7OI0 - chains D and A of the 11 polymer chains in the assembly; structure by electron microscopy, 2.76 A resolution.

# Chain D
Molecule: 30S ribosomal protein S4
Source organism: Escherichia coli BW25113
Reference sequence: A0A6D2XM56 (A0A6D2XM56_ECOLI); residues 1-205 here correspond to UniProt positions 2-206 (UniProt number = residue number + 1)
Amino-acid sequence (205 residues; row label = number of the first residue in the row):
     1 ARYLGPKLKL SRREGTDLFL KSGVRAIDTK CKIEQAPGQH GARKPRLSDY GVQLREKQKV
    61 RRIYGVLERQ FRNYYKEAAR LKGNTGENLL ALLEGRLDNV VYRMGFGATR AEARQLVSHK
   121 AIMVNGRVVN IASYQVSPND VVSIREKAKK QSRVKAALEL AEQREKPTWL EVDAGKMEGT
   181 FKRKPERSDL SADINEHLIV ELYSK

# Chain A
Molecule: 16S rRNA
Source organism: Escherichia coli BW25113
Sequence (1542 nucleotides; numbered 1 to 1542; the number before each row is that of its first residue):
     1 AAAUUGAAGA GUUUGAUCAU GGCUCAGAUU GAACGCUGGC GGCAGGCCUA ACACAUGCAA
    61 GUCGAACGGU AACAGGAAGA AGCUUGCUUC UUUGCUGACG AGUGGCGGAC GGGUGAGUAA
   121 UGUCUGGGAA ACUGCCUGAU GGAGGGGGAU AACUACUGGA AACGGUAGCU AAUACCGCAU
   181 AACGUCGCAA GACCAAAGAG GGGGACCUUC GGGCCUCUUG CCAUCGGAUG UGCCCAGAUG
   241 GGAUUAGCUA GUAGGUGGGG UAACGGCUCA CCUAGGCGAC GAUCCCUAGC UGGUCUGAGA
   301 GGAUGACCAG CCACACUGGA ACUGAGACAC GGUCCAGACU CCUACGGGAG GCAGCAGUGG
   361 GGAAUAUUGC ACAAUGGGCG CAAGCCUGAU GCAGCCAUGC CGCGUGUAUG AAGAAGGCCU
   421 UCGGGUUGUA AAGUACUUUC AGCGGGGAGG AAGGGAGUAA AGUUAAUACC UUUGCUCAUU
   481 GACGUUACCC GCAGAAGAAG CACCGGCUAA CUCCGUGCCA GCAGCCGCGG UAAUACGGAG
   541 GGUGCAAGCG UUAAUCGGAA UUACUGGGCG UAAAGCGCAC GCAGGCGGUU UGUUAAGUCA
   601 GAUGUGAAAU CCCCGGGCUC AACCUGGGAA CUGCAUCUGA UACUGGCAAG CUUGAGUCUC
   661 GUAGAGGGGG GUAGAAUUCC AGGUGUAGCG GUGAAAUGCG UAGAGAUCUG GAGGAAUACC
   721 GGUGGCGAAG GCGGCCCCCU GGACGAAGAC UGACGCUCAG GUGCGAAAGC GUGGGGAGCA
   781 AACAGGAUUA GAUACCCUGG UAGUCCACGC CGUAAACGAU GUCGACUUGG AGGUUGUGCC
   841 CUUGAGGCGU GGCUUCCGGA GCUAACGCGU UAAGUCGACC GCCUGGGGAG UACGGCCGCA
   901 AGGUUAAAAC UCAAAUGAAU UGACGGGGGC CCGCACAAGC GGUGGAGCAU GUGGUUUAAU
   961 UCGAUGCAAC GCGAAGAACC UUACCUGGUC UUGACAUCCA CGGAAGUUUU CAGAGAUGAG
  1021 AAUGUGCCUU CGGGAACCGU GAGACAGGUG CUGCAUGGCU GUCGUCAGCU CGUGUUGUGA
  1081 AAUGUUGGGU UAAGUCCCGC AACGAGCGCA ACCCUUAUCC UUUGUUGCCA GCGGUCCGGC
  1141 CGGGAACUCA AAGGAGACUG CCAGUGAUAA ACUGGAGGAA GGUGGGGAUG ACGUCAAGUC
  1201 AUCAUGGCCC UUACGACCAG GGCUACACAC GUGCUACAAU GGCGCAUACA AAGAGAAGCG
  1261 ACCUCGCGAG AGCAAGCGGA CCUCAUAAAG UGCGUCGUAG UCCGGAUUGG AGUCUGCAAC
  1321 UCGACUCCAU GAAGUCGGAA UCGCUAGUAA UCGUGGAUCA GAAUGCCACG GUGAAUACGU
  1381 UCCCGGGCCU UGUACACACC GCCCGUCACA CCAUGGGAGU GGGUUGCAAA AGAAGUAGGU
  1441 AGCUUAACCU UCGGGAGGGC GCUUACCACU UUGUGAUUCA UGACUGGGGU GAAGUCGUAA
  1501 CAAGGUAACC GUAGGGGAAC CUGCGGUUGG AUCACCUCCU UA
Disordered / not traced: 1-6, 930-1387, 1398-1500, 1531-1542

# Chain D / chain A interface
Residue-residue contacts (122):
  Ala1(D) - C403(A)  base contact
  Ala1(D) - G404(A)  hydrogen bond to the base
  Ala1(D) - U405(A)  base contact
  Ala1(D) - A499(A)  base contact
  Ala1(D) - A547(A)  phosphate contact
  Arg2(D) - U405(A)  salt bridge to the phosphate
  Arg2(D) - G406(A)  hydrogen bond to the phosphate
  Arg2(D) - U407(A)  salt bridge to the phosphate
  Tyr3(D) - A546(A)  base contact
  Leu4(D) - U405(A)  base contact
  Leu4(D) - G406(A)  phosphate contact
  Pro6(D) - G428(A)  phosphate contact
  Pro6(D) - A430(A)  phosphate contact
  Lys7(D) - A430(A)  salt bridge to the phosphate
  Leu8(D) - U429(A)  sugar contact
  Leu8(D) - A430(A)  hydrogen bond to the phosphate
  Lys9(D) - U427(A)  hydrogen bond to the phosphate
  Lys9(D) - G428(A)  salt bridge to the phosphate
  Lys9(D) - U429(A)  phosphate contact
  Lys9(D) - A430(A)  phosphate contact
  Lys9(D) - G542(A)  salt bridge to the phosphate
  Arg12(D) - U427(A)  salt bridge to the phosphate
  Arg12(D) - U429(A)  salt bridge to the phosphate
  Arg13(D) - A510(A)  sugar contact
  Arg13(D) - C511(A)  salt bridge to the phosphate
  Arg13(D) - G542(A)  phosphate contact
  Arg13(D) - U543(A)  salt bridge to the phosphate
  Lys21(D) - U409(A)  phosphate contact
  Lys21(D) - G410(A)  hydrogen bond to the base
  Lys21(D) - U429(A)  hydrogen bond to the phosphate
  Lys21(D) - A430(A)  salt bridge to the phosphate
  Ser22(D) - A408(A)  phosphate contact
  Ser22(D) - U409(A)  phosphate contact
  Gly23(D) - U409(A)  phosphate contact
  Arg25(D) - G410(A)  salt bridge to the phosphate
  Arg25(D) - A411(A)  salt bridge to the phosphate
  Lys30(D) - G410(A)  salt bridge to the phosphate
  Lys30(D) - U429(A)  hydrogen bond to the sugar
  Cys31(D) - G413(A)  base contact
  Cys31(D) - U429(A)  hydrogen bond to the phosphate
  Lys32(D) - G413(A)  hydrogen bond to the base
  Lys32(D) - U429(A)  phosphate contact
  Gln35(D) - U426(A)  hydrogen bond to the phosphate
  Pro37(D) - U427(A)  phosphate contact
  Pro37(D) - G541(A)  phosphate contact
  Pro37(D) - G542(A)  phosphate contact
  Gly38(D) - U426(A)  phosphate contact
  Gly38(D) - U427(A)  phosphate contact
  Gly38(D) - G541(A)  sugar contact
  Gly38(D) - G542(A)  sugar contact
  Gln39(D) - C418(A)  sugar contact
  Gln39(D) - C419(A)  sugar contact
  Gln39(D) - U426(A)  sugar contact
  Gln39(D) - U512(A)  sugar contact
  Gln39(D) - G540(A)  sugar contact
  Gln39(D) - G541(A)  hydrogen bond to the sugar
  His40(D) - U512(A)  hydrogen bond to the sugar
  Ser48(D) - A509(A)  hydrogen bond to the phosphate
  Tyr50(D) - U508(A)  sugar contact
  Tyr50(D) - A509(A)  sugar contact
  Gly51(D) - A509(A)  sugar contact
  Leu54(D) - G544(A)  phosphate contact
  Arg55(D) - U543(A)  phosphate contact
  Arg55(D) - G544(A)  salt bridge to the phosphate
  Lys57(D) - C545(A)  salt bridge to the phosphate
  Gln58(D) - G544(A)  hydrogen bond to the phosphate
  Gln58(D) - C545(A)  hydrogen bond to the phosphate
  Arg61(D) - C545(A)  salt bridge to the phosphate
  Arg61(D) - A546(A)  salt bridge to the phosphate
  Arg62(D) - G544(A)  salt bridge to the phosphate
  Leu67(D) - A546(A)  phosphate contact
  Leu67(D) - A547(A)  phosphate contact
  Glu68(D) - C545(A)  phosphate contact
  Glu68(D) - A546(A)  hydrogen bond to the phosphate
  Arg69(D) - C400(A)  salt bridge to the phosphate
  Arg69(D) - C401(A)  salt bridge to the phosphate
  Arg69(D) - A546(A)  hydrogen bond to the phosphate
  Gln70(D) - G402(A)  hydrogen bond to the phosphate
  Gln70(D) - C403(A)  hydrogen bond to the phosphate
  Asn73(D) - C401(A)  hydrogen bond to the phosphate
  Asn73(D) - G402(A)  phosphate contact
  Arg80(D) - C613(A)  salt bridge to the phosphate
  Arg80(D) - C614(A)  salt bridge to the phosphate
  Lys82(D) - C614(A)  salt bridge to the phosphate
  Thr109(D) - U407(A)  phosphate contact
  Thr109(D) - A408(A)  phosphate contact
  Ala111(D) - A408(A)  phosphate contact
  Glu112(D) - U407(A)  hydrogen bond to the sugar
  Glu112(D) - A408(A)  sugar contact
  Arg114(D) - G404(A)  salt bridge to the phosphate
  Gln115(D) - G406(A)  hydrogen bond to the sugar
  Gln115(D) - U407(A)  sugar contact
  Gln115(D) - U437(A)  hydrogen bond to the base
  Gln115(D) - A495(A)  base contact
  Ser118(D) - G404(A)  sugar contact
  Ser118(D) - U439(A)  sugar contact
  His119(D) - U437(A)  hydrogen bond to the sugar
  His119(D) - U438(A)  hydrogen bond to the sugar
  His119(D) - U439(A)  base contact
  His119(D) - A495(A)  base contact
  Lys120(D) - U439(A)  sugar contact
  Lys120(D) - C440(A)  salt bridge to the phosphate
  Lys120(D) - C489(A)  salt bridge to the phosphate
  Arg127(D) - U619(A)  hydrogen bond to the sugar
  Val128(D) - U619(A)  base contact
  Val129(D) - U619(A)  base contact
  Asn130(D) - U439(A)  sugar contact
  Asn130(D) - U619(A)  hydrogen bond to the base
  Ile131(D) - G402(A)  phosphate contact
  Ile131(D) - C403(A)  phosphate contact
  Ile131(D) - U619(A)  base contact
  Ile131(D) - C620(A)  base contact
  Ala132(D) - C403(A)  phosphate contact
  Ser133(D) - G402(A)  hydrogen bond to the phosphate
  Ser133(D) - C403(A)  hydrogen bond to the phosphate
  Tyr134(D) - U619(A)  sugar contact
  Tyr134(D) - C620(A)  sugar contact
  Arg145(D) - C490(A)  salt bridge to the phosphate
  Lys147(D) - U438(A)  salt bridge to the phosphate
  Gln151(D) - U437(A)  sugar contact
  Arg153(D) - C436(A)  sugar contact
  Arg153(D) - U437(A)  hydrogen bond to the sugar
Interface residues without a listed pair, chain D (64 interface residues in all): Gly5, Leu20, Val24, Thr29, Arg43, Leu47

# Overview
The interface between chain D and chain A involves 64 residues on one side and 46 on the other, with 30
hydrogen bonds and 28 salt bridges. Polar contacts include Ala1(D)-G404(A), Lys21(D)-G410(A) and
Lys32(D)-G413(A).
Chain D is 30S ribosomal protein S4 and chain A is 16S rRNA, both from Escherichia coli BW25113; the
structure, E.coli delta rbfA pre-30S ribosomal subunit class D, was determined by electron microscopy together
with 7OE0 and 7OE1 from the same study.
